Entry 7AOE (electron microscopy, 3.90 A resolution); this record covers chains C and K of the 15 polymer chains in the assembly.

== Chain C ==
Name: DNA-directed RNA polymerases I and III subunit RPAC1
From: Schizosaccharomyces pombe (strain 972 / ATCC 24843)
UniProtKB: O94616 (RPAC1_SCHPO); numbering as in UniProt (aligned over 1-348)
Amino-acid sequence (348 residues; numbered 1 to 348; the number before each row is that of its first residue):
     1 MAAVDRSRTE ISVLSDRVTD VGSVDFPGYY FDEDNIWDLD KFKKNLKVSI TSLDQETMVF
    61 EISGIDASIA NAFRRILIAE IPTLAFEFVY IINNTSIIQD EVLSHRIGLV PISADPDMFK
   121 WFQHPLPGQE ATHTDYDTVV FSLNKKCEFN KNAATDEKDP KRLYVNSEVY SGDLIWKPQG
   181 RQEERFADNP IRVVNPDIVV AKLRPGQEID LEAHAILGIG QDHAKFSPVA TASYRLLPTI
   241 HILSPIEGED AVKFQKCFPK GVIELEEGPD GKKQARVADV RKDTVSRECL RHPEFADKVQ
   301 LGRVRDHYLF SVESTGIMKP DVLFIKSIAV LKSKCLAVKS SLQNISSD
Disordered / not traced: 1-28, 346-348

== Chain K ==
Name: DNA-directed RNA polymerases I and III subunit RPAC2
From: Schizosaccharomyces pombe (strain 972 / ATCC 24843)
UniProtKB: Q09177 (RPAC2_SCHPO); numbering as in UniProt (aligned over 1-125)
Amino-acid sequence (125 residues; each row starts with the number of its first residue):
     1 MAAMTDVTDP SSVAMESATE KIIILPGHSA DLTSVTFQIQ KEDHTLGNSL RYVIMKNPEV
    61 EFCGYSIPHP SEAKMNFRIQ TAPSTTAVDV LRKGLDDLID LCDAVTEKFT EQLPRDTSTT
   121 MEVDG
Disordered / not traced: 1-19, 115-125

== How chain C and chain K interact ==
Residue-residue contacts (56):
  Tyr29(C) - Pro58(K)  hydrogen bond (side chain-backbone)
  Tyr29(C) - Glu59(K)
  Tyr29(C) - Val60(K)
  Tyr29(C) - Glu61(K)
  Phe31(C) - Met55(K)
  Phe31(C) - Lys56(K)
  Phe31(C) - Asn57(K)
  Phe31(C) - Pro58(K)  hydrophobic
  Asn35(C) - Met55(K)
  Asn35(C) - Lys56(K)
  Ile36(C) - Lys56(K)
  Trp37(C) - Lys56(K)  hydrogen bond (backbone-backbone)
  Trp37(C) - Asp97(K)  hydrogen bond
  Trp37(C) - Leu101(K)  hydrophobic
  Phe42(C) - Tyr52(K)
  Phe42(C) - Leu101(K)  hydrophobic
  Lys43(C) - Glu107(K)  salt bridge
  Lys43(C) - Lys108(K)
  Leu46(C) - Lys108(K)
  Val48(C) - Gln112(K)
  Ile50(C) - Gln112(K)
  Leu53(C) - Leu113(K)  hydrophobic
  Met58(C) - Phe109(K)  hydrophobic
  Ile65(C) - Val105(K)  hydrophobic
  Asp66(C) - Tyr52(K)
  Ser68(C) - Asn48(K)  hydrogen bond
  Ser68(C) - Ser49(K)  hydrogen bond (side chain-backbone)
  Ile69(C) - Ser49(K)
  Ile69(C) - Leu98(K)  hydrophobic
  Ile69(C) - Leu101(K)  hydrophobic
  Ala72(C) - Thr45(K)
  Phe73(C) - Val105(K)  hydrophobic
  Arg75(C) - Asp43(K)  salt bridge
  Arg75(C) - His44(K)
  Arg75(C) - Thr45(K)
  Glu80(C) - Thr45(K)  hydrogen bond
  Asp321(C) - Phe109(K)
  Asp321(C) - Leu113(K)
  Phe324(C) - Phe109(K)  hydrophobic
  Ile325(C) - Phe109(K)  hydrophobic
  Ile328(C) - Thr106(K)
  Lys332(C) - Asp103(K)  salt bridge
  Lys334(C) - Glu42(K)  salt bridge
  Cys335(C) - Leu95(K)  hydrogen bond (side chain-backbone)
  Cys335(C) - Ile99(K)  hydrophobic
  Leu336(C) - Ile99(K)  hydrophobic
  Val338(C) - Ile39(K)  hydrophobic
  Val338(C) - Leu95(K)  hydrophobic
  Lys339(C) - Leu95(K)
  Lys339(C) - Asp96(K)  salt bridge
  Ser341(C) - Lys21(K)
  Ser341(C) - Ile22(K)
  Leu342(C) - Ile22(K)
  Leu342(C) - Leu91(K)  hydrophobic
  Leu342(C) - Arg92(K)
  Ile345(C) - Ile24(K)  hydrophobic
Other interface residues (no listed pair), chain C (39 interface residues in all): Ser49, Phe60, Ile76, Gln221, Leu331, Gln343
Other interface residues (no listed pair), chain K (38 interface residues in all): Leu46, Val88, Cys102, Ala104

== Overview ==
Chain C and chain K form an interface of 39 and 38 residues respectively, with 7 hydrogen bonds and 5 salt
bridges. Polar pairs include Lys43(C)-Glu107(K), Arg75(C)-Asp43(K) and Lys332(C)-Asp103(K).
Chain C is DNA-directed RNA polymerases I and III subunit RPAC1 and chain K is DNA-directed RNA polymerases I
and III subunit RPAC2, both from Schizosaccharomyces pombe (strain 972 / ATCC 24843); the structure,
Schizosaccharomyces pombe RNA polymerase I (elongation complex), was determined by electron microscopy,
deposited together with 7AOC and 7AOD.
